Entry 6ZLV (electron microscopy, 3.50 A resolution); this record covers chains A and C of the 4 polymer chains in the assembly.

[Chain A (and C)]
Name: Rod shape-determining protein MreC
Source organism: Pseudomonas aeruginosa
Notes: chain C of this document is another copy of the same molecule, construct and numbering; everything in this record applies to it too
UniProt: A0A6A9K3A1 (A0A6A9K3A1_PSEAI); residues 79-254 here correspond to UniProt positions 95-270 (UniProt number = residue number + 16)
Chain sequence (176 residues; row label = number of the first residue in the row):
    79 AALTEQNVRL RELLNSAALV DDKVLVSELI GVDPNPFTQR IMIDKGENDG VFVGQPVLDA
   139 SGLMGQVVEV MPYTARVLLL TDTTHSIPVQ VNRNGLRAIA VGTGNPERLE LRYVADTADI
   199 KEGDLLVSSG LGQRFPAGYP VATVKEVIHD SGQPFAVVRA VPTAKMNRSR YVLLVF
What the authors report for this chain:
  - self-association interface (contacts with another copy of this molecule): Pro114, Phe115, Glu188, Arg190
  - mutagenesis - P114G/F115A: unchanged growth
  - mutagenesis - P114G/F115A: unchanged expression
  - mutagenesis - R175S, E188A/R190G: decreased stability
  - mutagenesis - R175S, E188A/R190G: decreased expression

[Interface between chain A and chain C]
Contacting residue pairs (23; chain A residue first):
  Ala79(A) with Asn170(C); Gly216(C)
  Ala80(A) with Gly216(C)
  Glu83(A) with Asn170(C); Arg171(C)
  Arg87(A) with Arg171(C), hydrogen bond (side chain-backbone); Asn172(C)
  Leu107(A) with Leu209(C), hydrophobic
  Ile108(A) with Leu209(C); Gln211(C)
  Val110(A) with Arg175(C); Leu209(C)
  Pro112(A) with Tyr191(C)
  Asn113(A) with Tyr191(C)
  Pro114(A) with Tyr191(C); Phe233(C), hydrophobic
  Phe115(A) with Phe233(C), hydrophobic
  Asn245(A) with Arg175(C), hydrogen bond (backbone-side chain)
  Arg246(A) with Asn172(C); Leu174(C)
  Arg248(A) with Gln168(C); Asn170(C); Gly173(C)
Also at the interface, not in a pair above, chain A (15 interface residues in all): Gly109
Also at the interface, not in a pair above, chain C (17 interface residues in all): Val169, Ile177, Asp197, Gly208, Ala215

[Overview]
15 residues of chain A and 17 residues of chain C are in contact, with 2 hydrogen bonds. Among the polar pairs
are Arg87(A)-Arg171(C) and Asn245(A)-Arg175(C). From the paper: R175S and E188A/R190G of chain A reduce
stability; a self-association interface involving Pro114(A), Phe115(A) and Glu188(A) among others.
Both chains are Rod shape-determining protein MreC (Pseudomonas aeruginosa). Entry 6ZLV (MreC) was determined
by electron microscopy together with 6ZM0 from the same study.
